Entry 7S07 (X-ray diffraction, 3.29 A resolution); this record covers chains H and L of the 7 polymer chains in the assembly.

[Chain H]
Molecule: 769B10 Fab heavy chain
Organism: Homo sapiens
Notes: antibody fragment or engineered binder
Amino-acid sequence (234 residues; numbered 1 to 215 plus 19 insertion-coded residues; the number before each row is that of its first residue; a row labelled like 52A-52C holds insertion residues (52A, then the next letters in order)):
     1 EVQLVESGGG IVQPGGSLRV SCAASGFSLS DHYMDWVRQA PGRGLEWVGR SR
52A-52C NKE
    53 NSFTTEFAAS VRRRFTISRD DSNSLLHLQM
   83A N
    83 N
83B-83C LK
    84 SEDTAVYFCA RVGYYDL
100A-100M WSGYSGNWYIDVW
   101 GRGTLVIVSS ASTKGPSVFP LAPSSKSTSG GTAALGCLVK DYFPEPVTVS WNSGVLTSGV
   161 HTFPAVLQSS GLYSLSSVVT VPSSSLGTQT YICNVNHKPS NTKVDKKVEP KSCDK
Not modelled in the structure: 212-215
Disulfide bonds: Cys22-Cys92, Cys137-Cys193

[Chain L]
Molecule: 769B10 Fab light chain
Organism: Homo sapiens
Notes: antibody fragment or engineered binder
Amino-acid sequence (214 residues; row label = number of the first residue in the row):
     1 DIQMTQSPSS LSASLGDSVT ITCRASQTMS NFLNWYQQKP GKAPKFLIYA ASRLQSGVPS
    61 RFSGSGSGTQ FTLTISNLQP EDFATYYCQQ SFLFPYTFGG GTKVEVERTV AAPSVFIFPP
   121 SDEQLKSGTA SVVCLLNNFY PREAKVQWKV DNALQSGNSQ ESVTEQDSKD STYSLSSTLT
   181 LSKADYEKHK VYACEVTHQG LSSPVTKSFN RGEC
Not modelled in the structure: 152-156
Disulfide bonds: Cys23-Cys88, Cys134-Cys194

[How chain H and chain L interact]
Residue-residue contacts - 72 pairs, chain H then chain L:
  Val37(H) - Phe98(L)  hydrophobic
  Gln39(H) - Gln38(L)  hydrogen bond
  Gln39(H) - Tyr87(L)  hydrogen bond
  Leu45(H) - Gln38(L)
  Leu45(H) - Phe98(L)  hydrophobic
  Trp47(H) - Phe94(L)  hydrophobic
  Trp47(H) - Tyr96(L)
  Arg50(H) - Tyr96(L)
  Glu58(H) - Phe94(L)
  Phe59(H) - Phe94(L)
  Arg64(H) - Phe94(L)
  Tyr98(H) - Tyr49(L)  hydrophobic
  Tyr98(H) - Ala50(L)
  Tyr98(H) - Arg53(L)
  Asp99(H) - Arg53(L)  salt bridge
  Ser100E(H) - Phe92(L)
  Gly100F(H) - Phe32(L)
  Gly100F(H) - Ser91(L)  hydrogen bond (backbone-side chain)
  Asn100G(H) - Phe32(L)
  Trp100H(H) - Asn34(L)  hydrogen bond (backbone-side chain)
  Trp100H(H) - Gln89(L)
  Trp100H(H) - Ser91(L)  hydrogen bond (side chain-backbone)
  Trp100H(H) - Tyr96(L)  hydrophobic
  Tyr100I(H) - Asn34(L)
  Tyr100I(H) - Phe46(L)  hydrophobic
  Ile100J(H) - Tyr36(L)  hydrogen bond (backbone-side chain)
  Ile100J(H) - Phe46(L)
  Asp100K(H) - Phe46(L)
  Trp100M(H) - Tyr36(L)
  Trp100M(H) - Ala43(L)  hydrophobic
  Trp100M(H) - Pro44(L)
  Trp100M(H) - Phe98(L)  hydrophobic
  Gly101(H) - Ala43(L)
  Phe119(H) - Glu123(L)
  Phe119(H) - Gln124(L)
  Pro120(H) - Ser121(L)
  Pro120(H) - Glu123(L)
  Leu121(H) - Phe118(L)  hydrophobic
  Leu121(H) - Val133(L)  hydrophobic
  Ala122(H) - Phe118(L)
  Ser124(H) - Pro119(L)
  Lys126(H) - Ile117(L)
  Lys126(H) - Ser208(L)  hydrogen bond (side chain-backbone)
  Lys126(H) - Phe209(L)
  Ser127(H) - Phe116(L)
  Ser129(H) - Ser114(L)
  Ser129(H) - Phe116(L)
  Ala133(H) - Phe116(L)
  Ala134(H) - Phe116(L)  hydrophobic
  Ala134(H) - Phe118(L)
  Leu138(H) - Ser131(L)
  Lys140(H) - Thr180(L)
  His161(H) - Asn137(L)  hydrogen bond
  His161(H) - Asn138(L)  hydrogen bond
  His161(H) - Ser174(L)  hydrogen bond
  Phe163(H) - Leu135(L)  hydrophobic
  Phe163(H) - Ser162(L)
  Phe163(H) - Thr164(L)
  Phe163(H) - Ser174(L)
  Phe163(H) - Leu175(L)
  Phe163(H) - Ser176(L)
  Pro164(H) - Ser162(L)
  Pro164(H) - Val163(L)
  Val166(H) - Glu161(L)
  Val166(H) - Ser162(L)
  Leu167(H) - Gln160(L)  hydrogen bond (backbone-side chain)
  Gln168(H) - Gln160(L)
  Ser176(H) - Ser176(L)  hydrogen bond
  Val178(H) - Leu135(L)  hydrophobic
  Thr180(H) - Asn137(L)
  Lys206(H) - Glu123(L)  salt bridge
  Lys211(H) - Pro120(L)
Other interface residues (no listed pair), chain H (49 interface residues in all): Arg43, Gly44, Glu46, Ala60, Ala61, Phe91, Leu135
Other interface residues (no listed pair), chain L (48 interface residues in all): Gln55, Pro95, Ser127, Leu136, Asp167, Lys207

[Overview]
49 residues of chain H and 48 residues of chain L are in contact; the contacts include 12 hydrogen bonds and 2
salt bridges. Among the polar pairs are Asp99(H)-Arg53(L), Lys206(H)-Glu123(L) and Gln39(H)-Gln38(L).
Chain H is 769B10 Fab heavy chain and chain L is 769B10 Fab light chain, both from Homo sapiens; the
structure, Crystal structure of Epstein-Barr virus glycoprotein gH/gL/gp42-peptide in complex with human
neutralizing antibodies 769B10 and 769C2, was determined by X-ray diffraction together with 7S0J from the same
study.
